Entry 6GEJ (electron microscopy, 3.60 A resolution); this record covers chains C and I of the 20 polymer chains in the assembly.

# Chain C
Molecule: Histone H4
Organism: Saccharomyces cerevisiae (strain ATCC 204508 / S288c)
UniProtKB: P02309 (H4_YEAST); residues 0-102 here correspond to UniProt positions 1-103 (UniProt number = residue number + 1)
Amino-acid sequence (103 residues; numbered 0 to 102; the number before each row is that of its first residue; numbering starts at 0):
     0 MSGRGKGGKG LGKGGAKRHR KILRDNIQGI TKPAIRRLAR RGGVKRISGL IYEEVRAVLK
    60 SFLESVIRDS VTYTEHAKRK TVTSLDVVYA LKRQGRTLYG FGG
Not modelled in the structure: 0-20
UniProt features mapped onto this chain:
  - DNA-binding region: Lys16 to Lys20
  - modified residue: Lys5 (N6-acetyl-N6-methyllysine), Lys8 (N6-acetyllysine), Lys12 (N6-acetyl-N6-methyllysine), Lys16 (N6-acetyllysine), Lys31 (N6-succinyllysine), Arg55 (Omega-N-methylarginine), Ser60 (Phosphoserine), Ser64 (Phosphoserine), Lys77 (N6-succinyllysine), Lys79 (N6-acetyllysine), Lys91 (N6-glutaryllysine)

# Chain I
Molecule: 154-nt DNA strand
Organism: synthetic construct
Sequence (154 nucleotides; numbered -77 to 76; the number before each row is that of its first residue; numbers below 1 keep their minus sign (DC-77 is residue -77)):
   -77 CGCCCTGGAG AATCCCGGTG CCGAGGCCGC TCAATTGGTC GTAGACAGCT CTAGCACCGC
   -17 TTAAACGCAC GTACGCGCTG TCCCCCGCGT TTTAACCGCC AAGGGGATTA CTCCCTAGTC
    43 TCCAGGCACG TGTCAGATAT ATACATCCTG TGCA

# Interface between chain C and chain I
Pairs across the interface (10):
  Arg35(C) with DC8(I), salt bridge to the phosphate
  Arg45(C) with DC8(I), phosphate contact
  Ile46(C) with DC7(I), sugar contact; DC8(I), hydrogen bond to the phosphate
  Ser47(C) with DC7(I), phosphate contact
  Gly48(C) with DC7(I), phosphate contact
  Arg78(C) with DA29(I), phosphate contact; DT30(I), salt bridge to the phosphate
  Lys79(C) with DA29(I), hydrogen bond to the phosphate
  Thr80(C) with DA29(I), hydrogen bond to the phosphate
Other interface residues (no listed pair), chain C (10 interface residues in all): Lys44, Lys77
Other interface residues (no listed pair), chain I (5 interface residues in all): DG28

# Overview
10 residues of chain C face 5 of chain I across their interface, with 3 hydrogen bonds and 2 salt bridges.
Polar pairs include Ile46(C)-DC8(I), Lys79(C)-DA29(I) and Thr80(C)-DA29(I). From UniProt: a DNA-binding region
on chain C.
Here chain C is Histone H4 (Saccharomyces cerevisiae (strain ATCC 204508 / S288c)) and chain I is a 154-nt DNA
strand (synthetic construct). Entry 6GEJ (Chromatin remodeller-nucleosome complex at 3.6 A resolution) was
determined by electron microscopy together with 6GEN from the same study.
